1XCQ - chains A and B of the 4 polymer chains in the assembly; structure by X-ray diffraction, 3.50 A resolution.

Chain A:
Molecule: Monoclonal antibody 19D9D6 Light chain
Source organism: Mus musculus
Notes: antibody fragment or engineered binder
Chain sequence (220 residues; numbered 1 to 220; the number before each row is that of its first residue):
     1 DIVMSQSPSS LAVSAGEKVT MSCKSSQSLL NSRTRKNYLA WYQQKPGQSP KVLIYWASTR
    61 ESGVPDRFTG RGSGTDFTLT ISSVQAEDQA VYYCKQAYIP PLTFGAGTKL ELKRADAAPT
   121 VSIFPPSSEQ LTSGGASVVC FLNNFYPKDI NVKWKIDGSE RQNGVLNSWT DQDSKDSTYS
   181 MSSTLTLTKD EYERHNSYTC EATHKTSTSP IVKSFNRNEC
Cystine bridges: Cys23-Cys94, Cys140-Cys200

Chain B:
Molecule: Monoclonal antibody 19D9D6 Heavy chain
Source organism: Mus musculus
Notes: antibody fragment or engineered binder
Chain sequence (218 residues; each row starts with the number of its first residue):
     1 QIQLVQSGPE LKKPGETVKI SCKASGYTFT DFSMHWVNQA PGKGLNWMGW VNTETGEPTY
    61 ADDFKGRFAF SLETSASTAY LQINSLKNED TATYFCARFL LRQYFDVWGA GTTVTVSSAK
   121 TTPPSVYPLA PGSAAQTNSM VTLGCLVKGY FPEPVTVTWN SGSLSSGVHT FPAVLQSDLY
   181 TLSSSVTVPS STWPSETVTC NVAHPASSTK VDKKIVPR
Cystine bridges: Cys22-Cys96, Cys145-Cys200

Interface between chain A and chain B:
Residue-residue contacts (53; chain A residue first):
  Tyr38(A) - Gln103(B)
  Tyr42(A) - Tyr104(B)
  Tyr42(A) - Phe105(B)  hydrogen bond (side chain-backbone)
  Tyr42(A) - Trp108(B)  hydrophobic
  Gln44(A) - Gln39(B)  hydrogen bond
  Gln44(A) - Leu45(B)
  Ser49(A) - Phe95(B)
  Ser49(A) - Trp108(B)
  Ser49(A) - Gly109(B)
  Pro50(A) - Trp108(B)  hydrogen bond (backbone-side chain)
  Val52(A) - Phe105(B)
  Tyr55(A) - Tyr104(B)  hydrophobic
  Trp56(A) - Arg102(B)
  Glu61(A) - Tyr104(B)  hydrogen bond
  Lys95(A) - Gln103(B)
  Lys95(A) - Phe105(B)
  Ala97(A) - Gln103(B)
  Pro101(A) - Trp47(B)  hydrophobic
  Leu102(A) - Trp47(B)
  Phe104(A) - Leu45(B)
  Phe104(A) - Phe105(B)  hydrophobic
  Phe124(A) - Leu129(B)
  Phe124(A) - Ala130(B)
  Phe124(A) - Pro131(B)
  Phe124(A) - Thr142(B)
  Pro125(A) - Arg218(B)  hydrogen bond (backbone-side chain)
  Ser127(A) - Tyr127(B)
  Ser127(A) - Pro128(B)
  Ser127(A) - Arg218(B)
  Glu129(A) - Lys213(B)  salt bridge
  Gln130(A) - Tyr127(B)
  Gln130(A) - Lys148(B)
  Ser137(A) - Leu146(B)
  Ser137(A) - Lys148(B)
  Val139(A) - Leu129(B)  hydrophobic
  Phe141(A) - Thr142(B)
  Phe141(A) - Ser185(B)
  Asn143(A) - Thr142(B)  hydrogen bond
  Asn143(A) - His169(B)  hydrogen bond
  Asn143(A) - Ser185(B)  hydrogen bond
  Asn144(A) - His169(B)  hydrogen bond
  Leu166(A) - Gln176(B)
  Ser168(A) - Phe171(B)
  Ser168(A) - Pro172(B)  hydrogen bond (side chain-backbone)
  Trp169(A) - Pro172(B)
  Thr170(A) - Phe171(B)
  Asp173(A) - His169(B)  salt bridge
  Ser180(A) - His169(B)  hydrogen bond
  Met181(A) - Phe171(B)
  Ser182(A) - Phe171(B)
  Ser182(A) - Ser183(B)  hydrogen bond
  Glu219(A) - Ser133(B)
  Cys220(A) - Ser133(B)  hydrogen bond (backbone-side chain)
Other interface residues (no listed pair), chain A (42 interface residues in all): Ala40, Lys51, Tyr93, Ser122, Pro126, Ser128, Thr184, Lys213
Other interface residues (no listed pair), chain B (38 interface residues in all): His35, Val37, Lys43, Gly44, Phe99, Asp106, Gln136, Gly144, Ala173, Thr181, Ser184

Overview:
The interface between chain A and chain B involves 42 residues on one side and 38 on the other, with 13
hydrogen bonds and 2 salt bridges. Among the polar pairs are Glu129(A)-Lys213(B), Asp173(A)-His169(B) and
Tyr42(A)-Phe105(B).
Here chain A is Monoclonal antibody 19D9D6 Light chain and chain B is Monoclonal antibody 19D9D6 Heavy chain,
both from Mus musculus. Entry 1XCQ (Complex HCV core-Fab 19D9D6-Protein L mutant (D55A,L57H,Y64W) in space
group P21) was determined by X-ray diffraction together with 1XCT and 1XF5 from the same study.
